PDB entry 9O8U | electron microscopy, 2.80 A resolution | chains B and D of the 6 polymer chains in the assembly

[Chain B]
Name: MasB protein
Source organism: Azoarcus sp. HxN1
UniProt: A9J4K0 (A9J4K0_9RHOO); numbering as in UniProt (aligned over 1-120)
Amino-acid sequence (120 residues; row label = number of the first residue in the row):
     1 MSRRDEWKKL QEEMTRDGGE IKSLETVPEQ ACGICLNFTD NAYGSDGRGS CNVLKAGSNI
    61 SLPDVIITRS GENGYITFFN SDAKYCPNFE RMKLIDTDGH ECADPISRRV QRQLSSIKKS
Not modelled in the structure: 1, 120
Metal / ion sites: 4Fe-4S cluster Fe: Cys32, Cys35, Cys51, Cys86
Small-molecule neighbours: 4Fe-4S cluster (SF4): Cys32, Cys35, Asn37, Phe38, Cys51, Leu54, Ile60, Tyr75, Thr77, Ala83, Cys86, Asn88, Phe89
Reported in the primary citation:
  - 4Fe-4S cluster coordination: Cys32, Cys35, Cys51, Cys86

[Chain D]
Name: 1-methyl alkyl succinate synthase subunit Mas E
Source organism: Azoarcus sp. HxN1
UniProt: A9J4K6 (A9J4K6_9RHOO); numbering as in UniProt (aligned over 1-71)
Amino-acid sequence (71 residues; each row starts with the number of its first residue):
     1 MKCTECGHEA EVMKFRYHYN PRIDASLSLR QCPECQAVVT VDELKREVLG RMHNGDDPWG
    61 KSAGIENLAE G
Not modelled in the structure: 70-71
Metal / ion sites: Fe ion: Cys3, Cys6, Cys32, Cys35
Reported in the primary citation:
  - Fe ion coordination: Cys3, Cys6, Cys32, Cys35

[How chain B and chain D interact]
Contacting residue pairs - 9 pairs, chain B then chain D:
  Leu94(B) - Arg16(D)
  Leu94(B) - Gln31(D)
  Leu94(B) - Gln36(D)
  Asp96(B) - Arg16(D)  salt bridge
  Asp104(B) - Arg16(D)  salt bridge
  Ser107(B) - Arg16(D)
  Arg108(B) - Arg16(D)
  Lys119(B) - Glu34(D)  hydrogen bond (side chain-backbone)
  Lys119(B) - Gln36(D)

[Summary]
6 residues of chain B face 4 of chain D across their interface; the contacts include 1 hydrogen bond and 2
salt bridges. Among the polar pairs are Asp96(B)-Arg16(D), Asp104(B)-Arg16(D) and Lys119(B)-Glu34(D). From the
paper: 4Fe-4S cluster coordination by Cys32(B), Cys35(B) and Cys51(B) among others; Fe ion coordination by
Cys3(D), Cys6(D) and Cys32(D) among others.
Here chain B is MasB protein and chain D is 1-methyl alkyl succinate synthase subunit Mas E, both from
Azoarcus sp. HxN1. Entry 9O8U ((1-methylalkyl)succinate synthase alpha-beta-gamma-delta complex with bound
fumarate) was determined by electron microscopy.
